Entry 6VKV (X-ray diffraction, 2.22 A resolution); this record covers chains A and B.

[Chain A (and B)]
Name: Capsid protein p24
Organism: Human immunodeficiency virus 1
Notes: chain B of this document is another copy of the same molecule, construct and numbering; everything in this record applies to it too
UniProtKB: B6DRA0 (B6DRA0_9HIV1); residues 1-231 here correspond to UniProt positions 133-363 (UniProt number = residue number + 132)
Amino-acid sequence (231 residues; each row starts with the number of its first residue):
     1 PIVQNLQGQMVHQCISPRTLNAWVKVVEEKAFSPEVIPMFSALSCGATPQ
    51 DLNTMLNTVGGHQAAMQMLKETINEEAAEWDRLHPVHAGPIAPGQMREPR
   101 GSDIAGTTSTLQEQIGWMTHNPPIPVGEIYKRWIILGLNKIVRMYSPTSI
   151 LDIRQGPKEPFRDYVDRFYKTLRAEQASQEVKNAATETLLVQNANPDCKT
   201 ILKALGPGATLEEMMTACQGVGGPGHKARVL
Unresolved in the structure: 221-231
Disulfide bonds: C198-C218
Sequence notes: engineered mutation C14 (Ala146 in B6DRA0), C45 (Glu177 in B6DRA0), A184 (Trp316 in B6DRA0), A185 (Met317 in B6DRA0)
Residues lining bound ligands:
  - Lenacapavir (QNG), molecule 1: I37, P38, S41, I135, Y169, L172, R173, Q179, K182
  - Lenacapavir (QNG), molecule 2: Q50, N53, T54, L56, N57, Q63, M66, Q67, L69, K70, I73, N74, A105, G106, T107, Y130
From the paper describing this entry:
  - binding site for Lenacapavir: S41, N57, M66, K70, N74, Q179, N183

[Chain A / chain B interface]
No residue of chain A is in contact with chain B in this assembly.
Disulfides between the chains: C14(A)-C45(B), C45(A)-C14(B)

[Summary]
No residue of chain A is in contact with chain B. Chain A binds Lenacapavir. From the paper: a binding site
for Lenacapavir at S41(A), N57(A) and M66(A) among others.
Chain A and chain B are both Capsid protein p24 (Human immunodeficiency virus 1); the structure, Co-crystal
structure of GS-6207 bound to HIV-1 capsid hexamer, was determined by X-ray diffraction together with 6VWS
from the same study.
